PDB entry 6DWY | X-ray diffraction, 3.20 A resolution | chains A and C of the 4 polymer chains in the assembly

# Chain A
Molecule: Hermes transposase
Source organism: Musca domestica
Reference sequence: Q25438 (Q25438_MUSDO); residue numbers follow UniProt; this construct covers 80-470, 491-612
Chain sequence (517 residues; each row starts with the number of its first residue; note: 20 numbers in that range are skipped by the numbering (no residue carries them; nothing is unmodelled there)):
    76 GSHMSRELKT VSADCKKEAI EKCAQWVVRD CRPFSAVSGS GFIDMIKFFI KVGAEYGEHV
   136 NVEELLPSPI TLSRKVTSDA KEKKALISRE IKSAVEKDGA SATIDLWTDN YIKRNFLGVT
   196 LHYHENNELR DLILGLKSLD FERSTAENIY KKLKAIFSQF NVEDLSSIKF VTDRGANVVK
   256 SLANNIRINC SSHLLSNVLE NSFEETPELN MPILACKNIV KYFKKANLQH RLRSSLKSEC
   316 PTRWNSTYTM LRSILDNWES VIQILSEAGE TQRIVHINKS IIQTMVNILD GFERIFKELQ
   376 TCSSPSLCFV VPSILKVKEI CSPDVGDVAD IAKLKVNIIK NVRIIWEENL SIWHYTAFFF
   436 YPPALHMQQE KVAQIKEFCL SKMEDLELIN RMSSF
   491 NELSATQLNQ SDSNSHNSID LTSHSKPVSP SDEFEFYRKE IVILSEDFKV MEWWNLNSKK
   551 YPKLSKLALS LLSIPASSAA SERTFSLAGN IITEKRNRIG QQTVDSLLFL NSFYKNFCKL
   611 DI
Unresolved in the structure: 76-80, 491-516, 610-612
Differences from the reference sequence: expression tag (76-79); conflict Gly128 (Lys in Q25438); engineered mutation Ser519 (Cys in Q25438)
What the authors report for this chain:
  - binding site for the 26-nt DNA strand (chain C): His268, Arg318, Trp319, Arg573, Ser576
  - conformationally variable residues (helix shift, side-chain flip): Arg318, Ala569 to Ile581
  - catalytic residues: Asp180, Asp248, Glu572 (citing earlier work)
  - mutagenesis - H268A, H268F, H268Q, H268W, H268Y: abolished catalytic activity

# Chain C
Molecule: 26-nt DNA strand
Sequence (26 nucleotides; each row starts with the number of its first residue):
     1 CTTGTTGTTG TTCTCTGGGT CACGCG
Unresolved in the structure: 26

# Interface between chain A and chain C
Contacting residue pairs - 32 pairs, chain A then chain C:
  Asp180(A) - DG18(C)  phosphate contact
  Trp182(A) - DT16(C)  hydrogen bond to the phosphate
  Trp182(A) - DG17(C)  hydrogen bond to the phosphate
  Trp182(A) - DG18(C)  base contact
  Thr183(A) - DG18(C)  hydrogen bond to the base
  Arg218(A) - DC21(C)  salt bridge to the phosphate
  Thr220(A) - DC21(C)  phosphate contact
  Thr220(A) - DA22(C)  hydrogen bond to the phosphate
  Ala221(A) - DA22(C)  hydrogen bond to the phosphate
  Asp248(A) - DG18(C)  phosphate contact
  Ala251(A) - DC21(C)  base contact
  Ala251(A) - DA22(C)  sugar contact
  Asn252(A) - DC21(C)  sugar contact
  Lys255(A) - DA22(C)  phosphate contact
  Lys255(A) - DC23(C)  salt bridge to the phosphate
  His268(A) - DG18(C)  salt bridge to the phosphate
  Arg308(A) - DT12(C)  sugar contact
  Ser309(A) - DC13(C)  phosphate contact
  Ser310(A) - DC13(C)  hydrogen bond to the phosphate
  Lys312(A) - DC13(C)  salt bridge to the phosphate
  Thr317(A) - DG17(C)  base contact
  Thr317(A) - DG18(C)  phosphate contact
  Arg318(A) - DC15(C)  salt bridge to the phosphate
  Arg318(A) - DT16(C)  base contact
  Arg318(A) - DG17(C)  base contact
  Trp319(A) - DG17(C)  stacking on the base
  Gln375(A) - DG17(C)  hydrogen bond to the base
  Glu572(A) - DT16(C)  sugar contact
  Glu572(A) - DG17(C)  sugar contact
  Arg573(A) - DT16(C)  hydrogen bond to the base
  Ser576(A) - DC15(C)  hydrogen bond to the base
  Ser576(A) - DT16(C)  hydrogen bond to the sugar
Interface residues without a listed pair, chain A (27 interface residues in all): Ile95, Leu181, Asn190, Ser219, Phe575
Interface residues without a listed pair, chain C (11 interface residues in all): DT6, DT20

# In short
Chain A and chain C form an interface of 27 and 11 residues respectively, with 10 hydrogen bonds, 5 salt
bridges and 1 aromatic stacking contact. Among the polar pairs are Thr183(A)-DG18(C), Gln375(A)-DG17(C) and
Arg573(A)-DT16(C). The paper reports catalytic residues Asp180(A), Asp248(A) and Glu572(A); H268A, H268F and
H268Q of chain A, among others, abolish catalytic activity; 5 substitutions were tested in all.
Chain A is Hermes transposase (Musca domestica) and chain C is a 26-nt DNA strand; the structure, Hermes
transposase deletion dimer complex with (C/G) DNA and Ca2+, was determined by X-ray diffraction, deposited
together with 6DWW, 6DWZ and 6DX0.
